1KEN - chains E and F of the 10 polymer chains in the assembly; structure by X-ray diffraction, 3.50 A resolution.

Chain E:
Name: hemagglutinin HA1
Source organism: Influenza A virus (A/X-31(H3N2))
Chain sequence (328 residues; numbered 1 to 328; the number before each row is that of its first residue):
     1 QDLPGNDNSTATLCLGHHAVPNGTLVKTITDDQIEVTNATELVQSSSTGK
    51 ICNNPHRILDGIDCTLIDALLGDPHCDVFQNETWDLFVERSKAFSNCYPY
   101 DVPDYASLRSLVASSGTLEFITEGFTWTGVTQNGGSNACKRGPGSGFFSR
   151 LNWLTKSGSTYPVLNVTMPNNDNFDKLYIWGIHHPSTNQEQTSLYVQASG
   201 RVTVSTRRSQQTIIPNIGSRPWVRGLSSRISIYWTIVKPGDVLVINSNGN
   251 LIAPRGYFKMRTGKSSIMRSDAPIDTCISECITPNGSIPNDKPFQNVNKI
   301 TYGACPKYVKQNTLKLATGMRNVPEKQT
Unresolved in the structure: 1-8
Cystine bridges: C52-C277, C64-C76, C97-C139, C281-C305
Covalent attachments: glycan linked to N165

Chain F:
Name: hemagglutinin HA2
Source organism: Influenza A virus (A/X-31(H3N2))
Notes: fragment: FAB fragment of antibody
UniProtKB: P03437 (HEMA_IAAIC); residues 1-175 here correspond to UniProt positions 346-520 (UniProt number = residue number + 345)
Chain sequence (175 residues; row label = number of the first residue in the row):
     1 GLFGAIAGFIENGWEGMIDGWYGFRHQNSEGTGQAADLKSTQAAIDQING
    51 KLNRVIEKTNEKFHQIEKEFSEVEGRIQDLEKYVEDTKIDLWSYNAELLV
   101 ALENQHTIDLTDSEMNKLFEKTRRQLRENAEEMGNGCFKIYHKCDNACIE
   151 SIRNGTYDHDVYRDEALNNRFQIKG
UniProt features mapped onto this chain:
  - glycosylation: N154 (N-linked (GlcNAc...) asparagine)
Cystine bridges: C144-C148

How chain E and chain F interact:
Contacting residue pairs (111):
  S9(E) - K143(F)  hydrogen bond
  T10(E) - Q27(F)
  T10(E) - N28(F)
  T10(E) - S29(F)
  T10(E) - I140(F)  hydrogen bond (side chain-backbone)
  T10(E) - Y141(F)
  T10(E) - H142(F)
  T10(E) - K143(F)
  A11(E) - Q27(F)
  A11(E) - N28(F)
  A11(E) - I140(F)  hydrogen bond (backbone-backbone)
  A11(E) - H142(F)
  A11(E) - C144(F)
  T12(E) - R25(F)
  T12(E) - H26(F)
  T12(E) - Q27(F)  hydrogen bond (backbone-backbone)
  T12(E) - F138(F)
  L13(E) - F24(F)  hydrophobic
  L13(E) - R25(F)
  L13(E) - H26(F)
  L13(E) - C137(F)
  L13(E) - F138(F)  hydrogen bond (backbone-backbone)
  L13(E) - I140(F)
  C14(E) - W14(F)
  C14(E) - F24(F)
  C14(E) - R25(F)  hydrogen bond (backbone-backbone)
  C14(E) - C137(F)  disulfide
  L15(E) - I10(F)
  L15(E) - W14(F)
  L15(E) - G23(F)
  L15(E) - F24(F)  hydrophobic
  L15(E) - F119(F)  hydrophobic
  L15(E) - G136(F)
  L15(E) - F138(F)  hydrophobic
  G16(E) - W14(F)
  G16(E) - Y22(F)
  G16(E) - G23(F)  hydrogen bond (backbone-backbone)
  G16(E) - M115(F)
  H17(E) - I6(F)
  H17(E) - N12(F)  hydrogen bond (side chain-backbone)
  H17(E) - G13(F)
  H17(E) - W14(F)
  H17(E) - W21(F)
  H17(E) - Y22(F)
  H17(E) - M115(F)
  H18(E) - W14(F)
  H18(E) - M17(F)
  H18(E) - G20(F)
  H18(E) - W21(F)  hydrogen bond (side chain-backbone)
  A19(E) - E15(F)
  V26(E) - N104(F)
  K27(E) - E97(F)  salt bridge
  K27(E) - N104(F)  hydrogen bond (backbone-side chain)
  T28(E) - A101(F)
  T28(E) - N104(F)
  T28(E) - Q105(F)  hydrogen bond
  I29(E) - A101(F)  hydrogen bond (backbone-backbone)
  I29(E) - L102(F)  hydrophobic
  I29(E) - Q105(F)
  T30(E) - Q105(F)  hydrogen bond
  T40(E) - L52(F)
  L42(E) - V55(F)  hydrophobic
  R109(E) - E67(F)  salt bridge
  S110(E) - H64(F)  hydrogen bond
  S114(E) - H64(F)
  K264(E) - F63(F)
  S265(E) - H64(F)
  S266(E) - H64(F)  hydrogen bond
  R269(E) - E67(F)  salt bridge
  D291(E) - I56(F)
  D291(E) - E57(F)  hydrogen bond (backbone-backbone)
  F294(E) - A96(F)  hydrophobic
  K299(E) - K68(F)  hydrogen bond (backbone-side chain)
  K299(E) - E85(F)
  I300(E) - K68(F)
  I300(E) - E69(F)
  T301(E) - Q65(F)
  Y302(E) - K62(F)
  Y302(E) - F63(F)
  G303(E) - E61(F)
  G303(E) - K62(F)  hydrogen bond (backbone-backbone)
  A304(E) - N60(F)
  A304(E) - E61(F)
  C305(E) - N60(F)  hydrogen bond (backbone-backbone)
  K307(E) - N60(F)
  K307(E) - W92(F)
  Y308(E) - I89(F)  hydrophobic
  V309(E) - W92(F)
  V309(E) - S93(F)
  V309(E) - A96(F)  hydrophobic
  K310(E) - I89(F)
  K310(E) - D90(F)
  K310(E) - S93(F)  hydrogen bond (backbone-side chain)
  Q311(E) - S93(F)
  Q311(E) - E97(F)
  L314(E) - E97(F)
  L316(E) - L52(F)  hydrophobic
  L316(E) - N104(F)
  A317(E) - N104(F)  hydrogen bond (backbone-side chain)
  A317(E) - T107(F)
  T318(E) - W21(F)
  T318(E) - I48(F)
  G319(E) - W21(F)
  M320(E) - W21(F)
  M320(E) - Y22(F)  hydrophobic
  M320(E) - T111(F)
  R321(E) - G1(F)
  R321(E) - A7(F)
  V323(E) - E11(F)
  V323(E) - G13(F)
  E325(E) - E15(F)
Also at the interface, not in a pair above, chain E (57 interface residues in all): V20, D31, I34, T37, I267, E280, P293, N298, K315
Also at the interface, not in a pair above, chain F (65 interface residues in all): N49, T59, V100, E103, I108, T122, E132, K139
Disulfides between the chains: C14(E)-C137(F)

Summary:
The interface between chain E and chain F involves 57 residues on one side and 65 on the other, with 1
disulfide bond, 21 hydrogen bonds and 3 salt bridges. Polar contacts include K27(E)-E97(F), R109(E)-E67(F) and
R269(E)-E67(F).
Chain E is hemagglutinin HA1 and chain F is hemagglutinin HA2, both from Influenza A virus (A/X-31(H3N2)); the
structure, Influenza virus hemagglutinin complexed with an antibody that prevents the hemagglutinin low ph
fusogenic transition, was determined by X-ray diffraction.
